8WHK - chains A and B; structure by X-ray diffraction, 2.40 A resolution.

# Chain A
Molecule: CLIP-associating protein 2
From: Homo sapiens
Reference sequence: O75122 (CLAP2_HUMAN); residues 1251-1479 here correspond to UniProt positions 1053-1281 (UniProt number = residue number - 198)
Chain sequence (235 residues; each row starts with the number of its first residue):
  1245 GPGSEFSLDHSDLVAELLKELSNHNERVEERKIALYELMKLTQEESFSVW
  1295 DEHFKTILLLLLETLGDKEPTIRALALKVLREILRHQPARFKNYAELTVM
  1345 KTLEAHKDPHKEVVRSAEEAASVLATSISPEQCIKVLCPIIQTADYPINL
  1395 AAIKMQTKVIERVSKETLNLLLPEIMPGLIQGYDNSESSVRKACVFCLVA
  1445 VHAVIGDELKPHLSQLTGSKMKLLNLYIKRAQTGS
Disordered / not traced: 1245-1252, 1478-1479
Construct notes: expression tag (1245-1250)
Reported in the primary citation:
  - mutagenesis - L1467E: abolished localization to ELKS1 condensate
  - mutagenesis - R1435E, L1467E: decreased localization
  - mutagenesis - L1467E: abolished binding to JAKMIP1
  - mutagenesis - L1467E: abolished binding to CENP-J

# Chain B
Molecule: Pleckstrin homology-like domain family B member 2
From: Homo sapiens
Reference sequence: Q86SQ0 (PHLB2_HUMAN); numbering as in UniProt (aligned over 720-770)
Chain sequence (57 residues; row label = number of the first residue in the row):
   714 GPGSEFKHFEDLEFQQLEHESRLDEEKENLTQQLLREVAEYQRNIVSRKE
   764 KISALKK
Disordered / not traced: 714-720
Construct notes: expression tag (714-719)

# Interface between chain A and chain B
Pairs across the interface (26):
  Ser-1432(A) with Phe-727(B); Gln-728(B), hydrogen bond
  Arg-1435(A) with Phe-727(B); Glu-731(B), salt bridge
  Lys-1436(A) with Glu-723(B), salt bridge; Asp-724(B), salt bridge; Phe-727(B)
  Val-1439(A) with Phe-727(B), hydrophobic
  Phe-1440(A) with Glu-723(B)
  Gln-1459(A) with Gln-745(B), hydrogen bond (backbone-side chain)
  Thr-1461(A) with Glu-738(B), hydrogen bond; Glu-741(B); Asn-742(B); Gln-745(B)
  Gly-1462(A) with Glu-741(B)
  Ser-1463(A) with Ser-734(B); Glu-738(B), hydrogen bond; Glu-741(B), hydrogen bond
  Lys-1464(A) with Glu-738(B)
  Leu-1467(A) with Phe-727(B), hydrophobic; Leu-730(B), hydrophobic; Glu-731(B)
  Leu-1470(A) with Leu-730(B), hydrophobic
  Tyr-1471(A) with Phe-727(B); Leu-730(B)
  Arg-1474(A) with Glu-726(B), salt bridge
Interface residues without a listed pair, chain A (15 interface residues in all): Leu-1460
Interface features reported in the paper:
  - interface residues, chain A: Arg-1435(A), Leu-1467(A)
  - hot spots on chain A (mutagenesis) - R1435E: abolished binding to Pleckstrin homology-like domain family B member 2 (chain B)

# Overview
15 residues of chain A face 12 of chain B across their interface; the contacts include 5 hydrogen bonds and 4
salt bridges. Among the polar pairs are Arg-1435(A)/Glu-731(B), Lys-1436(A)/Glu-723(B) and
Lys-1436(A)/Asp-724(B). The paper reports that R1435E and L1467E of chain A reduce localization; interface
residues Arg-1435(A) and Leu-1467(A).
Chain A is CLIP-associating protein 2 and chain B is Pleckstrin homology-like domain family B member 2, both
from Homo sapiens; the structure, Crystal structure of CLASP2 in complex with LL5beta, was determined by X-ray
diffraction together with 8WHH, 8WHI, 8WHJ, 8WHL and 8WHM from the same study.
